PDB entry 3VNK | X-ray diffraction, 2.02 A resolution | chains A and B of the 4 polymer chains in the assembly

== Chain A (and B) ==
Protein: Xylose isomerase domain protein TIM barrel
Organism: Clostridium cellulolyticum
Notes: chain B of this document is another copy of the same molecule, construct and numbering; everything in this record applies to it too
Reference sequence: B8I944 (B8I944_CLOCE); residue numbers follow UniProt; this construct covers 1-293
Amino-acid sequence (293 residues; numbered 1 to 293; the number before each row is that of its first residue):
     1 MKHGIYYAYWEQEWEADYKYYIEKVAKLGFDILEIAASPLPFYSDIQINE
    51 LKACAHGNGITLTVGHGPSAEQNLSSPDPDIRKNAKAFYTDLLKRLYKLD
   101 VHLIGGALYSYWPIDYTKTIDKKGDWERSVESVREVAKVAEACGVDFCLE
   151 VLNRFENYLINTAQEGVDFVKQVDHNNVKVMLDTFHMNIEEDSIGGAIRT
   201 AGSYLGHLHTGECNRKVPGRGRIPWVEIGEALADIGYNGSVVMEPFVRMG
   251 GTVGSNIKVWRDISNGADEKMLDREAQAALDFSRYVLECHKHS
Not modelled in the structure: 291-293 (chain B: 289-293)
Bound ions: Mn2+: E150, D183, H209, E244 (together with D-fructose)
Small-molecule neighbours: D-fructose (FUD): Y6, W14, H66, G67, G106, W112, E150, L152, E156, D183, H186, H209, R215, E244, F246, I257
Swiss-Prot annotation at these positions:
  - active site (Proton donor/acceptor): E150, E244
  - binding site (substrate): Y6, A107, E156, D183 to H186, R215
  - binding site (Mn(2+)): E150, D183, H209, E244
What the authors report for this chain:
  - binding site for D-fructose: Y6, E150, E156, D183, H209, R215, E244
  - catalytic residues: E150, E244

== How chain A and chain B interact ==
Residue-residue contacts (29):
  V217(A) with Y285(B)
  P218(A) with Y285(B), hydrogen bond (backbone-side chain)
  G219(A) with V226(B); V286(B)
  R220(A) with V226(B); Y285(B), hydrogen bond (side chain-backbone); V286(B), hydrogen bond (side chain-backbone); E288(B), salt bridge
  G221(A) with V226(B)
  V226(A) with G219(B); R220(B); G221(B)
  A278(A) with Y285(B), hydrophobic
  A279(A) with Y285(B)
  F282(A) with F282(B), hydrophobic; Y285(B), hydrophobic
  Y285(A) with V217(B); P218(B), hydrogen bond (side chain-backbone); G219(B); R220(B), hydrogen bond (backbone-side chain); A278(B), hydrophobic; A279(B); F282(B), hydrophobic
  V286(A) with G219(B); R220(B), hydrogen bond (backbone-side chain); F282(B), hydrophobic
  E288(A) with R220(B), hydrogen bond (backbone-side chain)
  C289(A) with R220(B), hydrogen bond (backbone-side chain)
  H290(A) with R220(B), hydrogen bond
Interface residues without a listed pair, chain A (16 interface residues in all): E275, D281
Interface residues without a listed pair, chain B (14 interface residues in all): E275, D281

== Summary ==
16 residues of chain A and 14 residues of chain B are in contact, with 9 hydrogen bonds and 1 salt bridge.
Polar contacts include R220(A)-E288(B), P218(A)-Y285(B) and R220(A)-Y285(B). Bound to chain A: D-fructose.
From the paper: catalytic residues E150(A) and E244(A); a binding site for D-fructose at Y6(A), E150(A) and
E156(A) among others.
Both chains are Xylose isomerase domain protein TIM barrel (Clostridium cellulolyticum). Entry 3VNK (Crystal
structures of D-Psicose 3-epimerase with D-fructose from Clostridium cellulolyticum H10) was determined by
X-ray diffraction, deposited together with 3VNI, 3VNJ, 3VNL and 3VNM.
